Entry 6MAM (X-ray diffraction, 4.10 A resolution (low resolution: residue-level contacts below are approximate; hydrogen-bond / salt-bridge calls are withheld)); this record covers chains C and L of the 12 polymer chains in the assembly.

[Chain C]
Name: ADI-15946 Fab Heavy Chain
Organism: Homo sapiens
Notes: antibody fragment or engineered binder
Sequence (242 residues; each row starts with the number of its first residue):
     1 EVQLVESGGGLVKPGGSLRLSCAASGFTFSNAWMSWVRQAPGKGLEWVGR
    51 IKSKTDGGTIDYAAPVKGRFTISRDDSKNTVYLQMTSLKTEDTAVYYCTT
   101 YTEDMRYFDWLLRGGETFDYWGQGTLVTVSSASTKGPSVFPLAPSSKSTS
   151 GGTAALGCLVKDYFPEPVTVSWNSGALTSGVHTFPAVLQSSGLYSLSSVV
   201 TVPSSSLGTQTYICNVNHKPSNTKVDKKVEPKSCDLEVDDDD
Disordered / not traced: 146-151, 240-242
Cystine bridges: C22-C98, C158-C214

[Chain L]
Name: Envelope glycoprotein
Organism: Zaire ebolavirus (strain Mayinga-76)
UniProt: Q05320 (VGP_EBOZM); residues 502-611 here = UniProt positions 502-611
Sequence (110 residues; each row starts with the number of its first residue):
   502 EAIVNAQPKCNPNLHYWTTQDEGAAIGLAWIPYFGPAAEGIYIEGLMHNQ
   552 DGLICGLRQLANETTQALQLFLRATTELRTFSILNRKAIDFLLQRWGGTC
   602 HILGPDCCIE
Disordered / not traced: 502-503, 524-525, 611
Cystine bridges: C511-C556, C601-C608
Covalently attached groups: N-acetylglucosamine (NAG) linked to N563
From the paper describing this entry:
  - mutagenesis - K510E: abolished binding to ADI-15946 Fab Heavy Chain (chain C)
  - specificity-determining residues: N506

[How chain C and chain L interact]
Pairs across the interface - 14 pairs, chain C then chain L:
  R106(C) - K510(L)
  Y107(C) - N506(L)
  Y107(C) - Q508(L)
  Y107(C) - P509(L)
  Y107(C) - K510(L)
  Y107(C) - C511(L)
  Y107(C) - C556(L)
  F108(C) - C511(L)
  F108(C) - P513(L)
  F108(C) - N550(L)
  D109(C) - K510(L)
  W110(C) - C511(L)
  W110(C) - N512(L)
  L112(C) - K510(L)
The authors on this interface:
  - epitope / paratope residues, chain L: K510(L)

[Summary]
The interface between chain C and chain L involves 6 residues on one side and 9 on the other.
N-acetylglucosamine is covalently linked to N563(L). From the paper: K510E of chain L abolishes binding to
ADI-15946 Fab Heavy Chain (chain C); the epitope/paratope residue K510(L).
Here chain C is ADI-15946 Fab Heavy Chain (Homo sapiens) and chain L is Envelope glycoprotein (Zaire
ebolavirus (strain Mayinga-76)). Entry 6MAM (Cleaved Ebola GP in complex with a broadly neutralizing human
antibody, ADI-15946) was determined by X-ray diffraction.
